Entry 9EPC (electron microscopy, 3.00 A resolution); this record covers chains K and O of the 21 polymer chains in the assembly.

== Chain K ==
Name: PAP6, FLN1
From: Sinapis alba
Chain sequence (460 residues; each row starts with the number of its first residue):
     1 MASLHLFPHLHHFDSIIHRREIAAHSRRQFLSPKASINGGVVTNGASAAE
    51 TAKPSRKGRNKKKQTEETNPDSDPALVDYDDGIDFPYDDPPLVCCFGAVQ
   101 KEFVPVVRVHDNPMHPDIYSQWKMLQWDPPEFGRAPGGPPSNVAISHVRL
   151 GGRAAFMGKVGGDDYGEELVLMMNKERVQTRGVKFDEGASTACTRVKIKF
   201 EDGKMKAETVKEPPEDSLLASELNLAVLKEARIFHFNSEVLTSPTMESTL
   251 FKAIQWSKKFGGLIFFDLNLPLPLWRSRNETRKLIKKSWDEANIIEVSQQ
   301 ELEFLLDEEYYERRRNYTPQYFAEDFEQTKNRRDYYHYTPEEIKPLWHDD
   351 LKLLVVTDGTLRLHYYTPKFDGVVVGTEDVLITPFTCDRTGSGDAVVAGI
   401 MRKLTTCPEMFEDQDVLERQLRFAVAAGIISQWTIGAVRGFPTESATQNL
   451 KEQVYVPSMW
Unresolved in the structure: 1-67
Bound ions: Ca2+: Asp-267, Asn-269, Glu-296; K+: Asp-388, Thr-390, Ser-431, Thr-434, Gly-436

== Chain O ==
Name: PAP10, TRXz
From: Sinapis alba
Chain sequence (185 residues; numbered 1 to 185; the number before each row is that of its first residue):
     1 MALVQSRALPRLNVSLSPILSTLHAPPSSLFLRREIRPVVTSPFSSSTTG
    51 NLPFSPLTHPRKILCPPPRGKFVREDYLVRKLSAQELQDLVKGERKVPLI
   101 VDFYATWCGPCILMAQELEMLAVEYESNAMIVKVDTDDEYEFARDMQVRG
   151 LPTLFFISPDPSKDAIRTEGLIPLQMMRDIIDNDM
Unresolved in the structure: 1-69
Disulfide bonds: Cys-108/Cys-111

== Interface between chain K and chain O ==
Contacting residue pairs (96; chain K residue first):
  Lys-101(K) with Gly-170(O); Leu-171(O), hydrogen bond (backbone-backbone)
  Glu-102(K) with Pro-110(O); Leu-171(O)
  Phe-103(K) with Gly-150(O); Pro-152(O); Glu-169(O); Gly-170(O)
  Val-104(K) with Gly-150(O); Leu-151(O), hydrogen bond (backbone-backbone); Pro-152(O)
  Pro-105(K) with Arg-149(O)
  Val-106(K) with Trp-107(O)
  Val-107(K) with Trp-107(O), hydrophobic; Tyr-140(O), hydrogen bond (backbone-side chain); Leu-151(O)
  Arg-108(K) with Trp-107(O); Asp-137(O); Tyr-140(O)
  Val-109(K) with Asp-137(O); Tyr-140(O)
  His-110(K) with Trp-107(O); Asp-137(O), hydrogen bond (backbone-side chain)
  Pro-113(K) with Thr-106(O)
  Met-114(K) with Thr-106(O), hydrogen bond (backbone-side chain)
  His-115(K) with Thr-106(O)
  Pro-116(K) with Lys-81(O); Tyr-104(O), hydrogen bond (backbone-side chain); Lys-133(O), hydrogen bond (backbone-side chain)
  Asp-117(K) with Tyr-77(O); Val-79(O); Lys-133(O), salt bridge
  Ile-118(K) with Tyr-77(O)
  Tyr-119(K) with Tyr-77(O), hydrophobic; Gln-116(O)
  Trp-122(K) with Tyr-104(O), hydrophobic; Thr-106(O); Cys-111(O); Ile-112(O), hydrophobic
  Leu-125(K) with Thr-106(O); Trp-107(O)
  Gln-126(K) with Trp-107(O), hydrogen bond (side chain-backbone); Cys-108(O); Gly-109(O)
  Pro-130(K) with Trp-107(O), hydrophobic
  Phe-132(K) with Trp-107(O), hydrophobic
  Tyr-165(K) with Leu-171(O); Pro-173(O); Met-176(O), hydrophobic
  Glu-168(K) with Pro-173(O)
  Ala-192(K) with Arg-167(O); Thr-168(O); Glu-169(O)
  Cys-193(K) with Ile-166(O), hydrophobic; Arg-167(O); Thr-168(O)
  Thr-194(K) with Ala-165(O); Ile-166(O); Arg-167(O), hydrogen bond (backbone-backbone)
  Arg-195(K) with Asp-164(O), salt bridge; Ala-165(O); Ile-166(O)
  Val-196(K) with Asp-164(O); Ala-165(O), hydrogen bond (backbone-backbone)
  Ile-198(K) with Ile-157(O), hydrophobic
  Phe-200(K) with Val-91(O), hydrophobic; Lys-92(O)
  Gly-203(K) with Gln-88(O), hydrogen bond (backbone-side chain)
  Lys-204(K) with Gln-88(O); Asp-145(O), salt bridge
  Met-205(K) with Leu-87(O), hydrophobic; Gln-88(O), hydrogen bond (backbone-side chain); Val-91(O), hydrophobic; Phe-142(O), hydrophobic; Met-146(O), hydrophobic
  Lys-206(K) with Asp-145(O)
  Ala-207(K) with Asp-145(O), hydrogen bond (backbone-backbone); Met-146(O); Gln-147(O), hydrogen bond (backbone-side chain)
  Val-210(K) with Asp-164(O)
  Asp-216(K) with Arg-149(O), salt bridge
  Glu-239(K) with Arg-149(O), salt bridge
  Thr-242(K) with Arg-149(O), hydrogen bond
  Pro-271(K) with Arg-149(O)
  Leu-272(K) with Tyr-140(O); Arg-144(O); Val-148(O); Arg-149(O), hydrogen bond (backbone-backbone)
  Pro-273(K) with Val-148(O); Arg-149(O)
  Trp-275(K) with Tyr-140(O)
  Arg-276(K) with Arg-144(O)
  Asp-388(K) with Gly-109(O)
  Thr-390(K) with Gly-109(O); Pro-110(O)
  Ile-435(K) with Leu-113(O), hydrophobic
Other interface residues (no listed pair), chain K (51 interface residues in all): Gln-100, Lys-123, Glu-208
Other interface residues (no listed pair), chain O (48 interface residues in all): Ala-115, Thr-136, Thr-153, Phe-155, Lys-163, Ile-172, Ile-180

== Overview ==
51 residues of chain K face 48 of chain O across their interface; the contacts include 16 hydrogen bonds and 5
salt bridges. Among the polar pairs are Asp-117(K)/Lys-133(O), Arg-195(K)/Asp-164(O) and
Lys-204(K)/Asp-145(O). Asp-267(K), Asn-269(K) and Glu-296(K) coordinate Ca2+.
Here chain K is PAP6, FLN1 and chain O is PAP10, TRXz, both from Sinapis alba. Entry 9EPC (Cryo-EM structure
of the Plastid-encoded RNA polymerase from Sinapis alba) was determined by electron microscopy.
